Entry 3KQA (X-ray diffraction, 2.25 A resolution); this record covers chain A.

Chain A:
Molecule: UDP-N-acetylglucosamine 1-carboxyvinyltransferase
From: Enterobacter cloacae
Notes: EC 2.5.1.7
UniProtKB: P33038 (MURA_ENTCL); numbering as in UniProt (aligned over 1-419)
Amino-acid sequence (419 residues; numbered 1 to 419; the number before each row is that of its first residue):
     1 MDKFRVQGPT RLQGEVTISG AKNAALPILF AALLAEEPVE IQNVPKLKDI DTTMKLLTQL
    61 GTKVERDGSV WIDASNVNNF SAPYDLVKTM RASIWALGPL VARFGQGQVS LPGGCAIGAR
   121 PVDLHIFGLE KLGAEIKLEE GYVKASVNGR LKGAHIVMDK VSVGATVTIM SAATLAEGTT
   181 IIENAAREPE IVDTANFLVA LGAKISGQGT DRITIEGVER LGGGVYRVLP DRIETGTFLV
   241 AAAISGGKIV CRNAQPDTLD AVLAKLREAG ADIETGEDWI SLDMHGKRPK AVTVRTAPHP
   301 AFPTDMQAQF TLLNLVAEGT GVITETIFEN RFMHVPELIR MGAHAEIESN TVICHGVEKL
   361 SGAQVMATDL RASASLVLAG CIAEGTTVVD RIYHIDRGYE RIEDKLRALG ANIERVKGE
Modified positions: Asp67 (beta-L-aspartic acid; IAS)
UniProt features mapped onto this chain:
  - active site: Cys115 (Proton donor)
  - binding site (phosphoenolpyruvate): Lys22, Asn23
  - binding site (UDP-N-acetyl-alpha-D-glucosamine): Arg91, Arg120 to Leu124, Lys160 to Val163, Asp305, Ile327
  - modified residue: Cys115 (2-(S-cysteinyl)pyruvic acid O-phosphothioketal)
  - mutagenesis: Cys115 (C115D: Significantly lower binding of phosphoenolpyruvate; C115S: Loss of activity, but not of substrate binding), Arg120 (R120A: Loss of activity)
Covalent attachments: (5S)-2,5-dihydroxy-3-methylcyclohex-2-ene-1,4-dione (TR9) linked to Cys115
Ion coordination: Ca2+ site 1: Ala116 (together with TR9); Ca2+ site 2: Leu138 (together with TR9)
Small-molecule neighbours: TR9 ((5S)-2,5-dihydroxy-3-methylcyclohex-2-ene-1,4-dione): Ala116, Arg120, Ile136, Lys137, Leu138
Reported in the primary citation:
  - binding site for TR9: Cys115, Ala116, Lys137, Leu138
  - conformationally variable residues (loop rearrangement): Cys115

Summary:
Compound TR9 is covalently linked to Cys115. Curated annotation (UniProt) lists active-site residue Cys115,
phosphoenolpyruvate-binding residues Lys22 and Asn23, 12 UDP-N-acetyl-alpha-D-glucosamine-binding residues and
2 mutagenesis sites. The paper reports a binding site for TR9 at Cys115, Ala116 and Lys137 among others;
conformational variability at Cys115.
Chain A is UDP-N-acetylglucosamine 1-carboxyvinyltransferase (Enterobacter cloacae); the structure, MurA
dead-end complex with terreic acid, was determined by X-ray diffraction (same publication as 3LTH and 3KR6).
